Entry 1MHE (X-ray diffraction, 2.85 A resolution); this record covers chains C and Q of the 6 polymer chains in the assembly.

# Chain C
Name: HLA class I histocompatibility antigen HLA-E
From: Homo sapiens
Notes: fragment: extracellular domain, alpha chain e
UniProt: P13747 (HLAE_HUMAN); residues 1-274 here correspond to UniProt positions 22-295 (UniProt number = residue number + 21)
Chain sequence (274 residues; numbered 1 to 274; the number before each row is that of its first residue):
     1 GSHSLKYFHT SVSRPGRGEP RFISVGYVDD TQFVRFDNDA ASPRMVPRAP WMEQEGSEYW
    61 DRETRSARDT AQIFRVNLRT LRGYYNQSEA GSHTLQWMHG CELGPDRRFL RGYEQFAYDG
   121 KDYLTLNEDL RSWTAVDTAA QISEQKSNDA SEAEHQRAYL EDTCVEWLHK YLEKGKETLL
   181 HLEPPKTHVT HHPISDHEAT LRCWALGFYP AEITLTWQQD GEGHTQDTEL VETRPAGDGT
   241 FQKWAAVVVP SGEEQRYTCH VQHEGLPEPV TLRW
Not modelled in the structure: 1
Curated features (UniProtKB/Swiss-Prot):
  - binding site (a peptide antigen): Tyr7, Glu63, Ser66, Asn77, Tyr84, Ser143, Lys146, Gln156, Tyr159, Tyr171
  - glycosylation: Asn86 (N-linked (GlcNAc...) asparagine)
Disulfides: Cys101-Cys164, Cys203-Cys259

# Chain Q
Name: Peptide (VMAPRTVLL)
Chain sequence (9 residues; numbered 1 to 9; the number before each row is that of its first residue):
     1 VMAPRTVLL

# Chain C / chain Q interface
Contacting residue pairs (35):
  Tyr7(C) with Val1(Q), hydrogen bond (side chain-backbone); Met2(Q)
  His9(C) with Met2(Q)
  Met45(C) with Met2(Q), hydrophobic
  Tyr59(C) with Val1(Q), hydrophobic
  Glu63(C) with Val1(Q); Met2(Q), hydrogen bond (side chain-backbone)
  Thr70(C) with Met2(Q)
  Ile73(C) with Thr6(Q); Val7(Q)
  Phe74(C) with Thr6(Q)
  Asn77(C) with Val7(Q), hydrogen bond (side chain-backbone); Leu8(Q); Leu9(Q), hydrogen bond (side chain-backbone)
  Thr80(C) with Leu9(Q)
  Leu81(C) with Leu9(Q), hydrophobic
  Tyr84(C) with Leu9(Q), hydrogen bond (side chain-backbone)
  Leu95(C) with Leu9(Q), hydrophobic
  Trp97(C) with Ala3(Q), hydrophobic; Thr6(Q)
  Phe116(C) with Val7(Q), hydrophobic
  Ser143(C) with Leu9(Q), hydrogen bond (side chain-backbone)
  Lys146(C) with Leu8(Q); Leu9(Q), hydrogen bond (side chain-backbone)
  Ser147(C) with Val7(Q)
  Glu152(C) with Arg5(Q), salt bridge; Thr6(Q); Leu8(Q)
  Gln156(C) with Arg5(Q), hydrogen bond (side chain-backbone)
  Tyr159(C) with Val1(Q), hydrogen bond (side chain-backbone); Met2(Q); Ala3(Q), hydrophobic
  Thr163(C) with Val1(Q)
  Trp167(C) with Val1(Q), hydrophobic
  Tyr171(C) with Val1(Q), hydrogen bond (side chain-backbone)
Also at the interface, not in a pair above, chain C (33 interface residues in all): Leu5, Arg62, Ser66, Ala67, Val76, His99, Tyr123, Leu124, Trp133
Also at the interface, not in a pair above, chain Q (9 interface residues in all): Pro4

# Summary
33 residues of chain C face 9 of chain Q across their interface; the contacts include 10 hydrogen bonds and 1
salt bridge. Among the polar pairs are Glu152(C)-Arg5(Q), Tyr7(C)-Val1(Q) and Glu63(C)-Met2(Q). UniProt lists
10 peptide antigen-binding residues on chain C.
Here chain C is HLA class I histocompatibility antigen HLA-E (Homo sapiens) and chain Q is Peptide
(VMAPRTVLL). Entry 1MHE (The human non-classical major histocompatibility complex molecule HLA-E) was
determined by X-ray diffraction.
